6PRC - chains C and H of the 4 polymer chains in the assembly; structure by X-ray diffraction, 2.30 A resolution.

Chain C:
Name: Photosynthetic reaction center
Source organism: Blastochloris viridis
UniProtKB: P07173 (CYCR_RHOVI); residues 1-336 here correspond to UniProt positions 21-356 (UniProt number = residue number + 20)
Sequence (336 residues; row label = number of the first residue in the row):
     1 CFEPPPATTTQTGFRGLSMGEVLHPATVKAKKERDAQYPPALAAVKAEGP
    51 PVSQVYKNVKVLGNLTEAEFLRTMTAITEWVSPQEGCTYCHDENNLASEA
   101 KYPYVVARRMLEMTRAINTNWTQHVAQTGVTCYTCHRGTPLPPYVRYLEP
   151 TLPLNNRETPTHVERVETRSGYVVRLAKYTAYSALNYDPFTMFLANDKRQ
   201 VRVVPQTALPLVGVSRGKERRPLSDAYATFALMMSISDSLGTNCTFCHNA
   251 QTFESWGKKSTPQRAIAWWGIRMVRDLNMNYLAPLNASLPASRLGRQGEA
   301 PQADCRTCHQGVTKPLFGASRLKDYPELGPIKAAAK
Not modelled in the structure: 333-336
Covalent attachments: heme (HEM) linked to Cys-87, Cys-90, Cys-132, Cys-135, Cys-244, Cys-247, Cys-305, Cys-308
Metal / ion sites: heme Fe (4 sites), coordinated by Met-74, His-91, Met-110, His-124, His-136, Met-233, His-248, His-309
Small-molecule neighbours:
  - heme (HEM), molecule 1: Tyr-56, Lys-57, Asn-58, Val-59, Lys-60, Val-61, Leu-62, Phe-70, Leu-71, Met-74, Thr-75, Ile-77, Thr-78, Ser-82, Gly-86, His-91, Leu-96, Ala-97, Pro-103, Tyr-104, Ala-107, Arg-108, Leu-111
  - heme (HEM), molecule 2: Ile-77, Val-81, Tyr-89, Tyr-102, Pro-103, Val-106, Ala-107, Met-110, Leu-111, Met-113, Thr-114, Val-130, Thr-131, His-136, Pro-140, Leu-141, Pro-142, Val-145, Leu-277, Leu-282, Leu-289, Arg-293, Pro-301, Gln-302, Thr-307, Leu-328
  - heme (HEM), molecule 3: Ile-117, His-124, Val-125, Ala-126, Thr-128, Gly-129, Val-130, Thr-134, Leu-194, Ile-236, Leu-240, Phe-246, Gln-263, Ile-266, Ala-267, Gly-270, Ile-271, Met-273, Val-274, Leu-277, Asp-304, His-309, Thr-313, Lys-314, Pro-315, Gly-318
  - heme (HEM), molecule 4: Val-201, Arg-202, Val-203, Val-204, Gln-206, Thr-229, Phe-230, Met-233, Met-234, Ile-236, Ser-237, Leu-240, Thr-242, Asn-243, Phe-246, His-248, Phe-253, Glu-254, Trp-256, Gln-263, Arg-264, Ala-267, Trp-268, Ile-271, Arg-272

Chain H:
Name: Photosynthetic reaction center
Source organism: Blastochloris viridis
UniProtKB: P06008 (RCEH_RHOVI); numbering as in UniProt (aligned over 2-258)
Sequence (258 residues; numbered 1 to 258; the number before each row is that of its first residue):
     1 MYHGALAQHLDIAQLVWYAQWLVIWTVVLLYLRREDRREGYPLVEPLGLV
    51 KLAPEDGQVYELPYPKTFVLPHGGTVTVPRRRPETRELKLAQTDGFEGAP
   101 LQPTGNPLVDAVGPASYAERAEVVDATVDGKAKIVPLRVATDFSIAEGDV
   151 DPRGLPVVAADGVEAGTVTDLWVDRSEHYFRYLELSVAGSARTALIPLGF
   201 CDVKKDKIVVTSILSEQFANVPRLQSRDQITLREEDKVSAYYAGGLLYAT
   251 PERAESLL
Modified residues: Met-1 (n-formylmethionine; FME)

Interface between chain C and chain H:
Contacting residue pairs (14):
  Thr-207(C) / Tyr-2(H)
  Leu-209(C) / Tyr-2(H)
  Leu-209(C) / His-3(H)
  Leu-209(C) / Ala-5(H)  hydrophobic
  Pro-210(C) / Tyr-2(H)
  Pro-210(C) / His-3(H)  hydrogen bond (backbone-backbone)
  Leu-211(C) / Met-1(H)
  Leu-211(C) / Tyr-2(H)
  Leu-211(C) / His-3(H)
  Val-212(C) / Met-1(H)  hydrogen bond (backbone-backbone)
  Val-212(C) / Tyr-2(H)
  Val-212(C) / His-3(H)
  Ser-215(C) / His-3(H)
  Arg-216(C) / His-3(H)  hydrogen bond
Interface residues without a listed pair, chain C (8 interface residues in all): Gly-213
Interface residues without a listed pair, chain H (5 interface residues in all): Asp-11

In short:
8 residues of chain C and 5 residues of chain H are in contact, with 3 hydrogen bonds. Polar pairs include
Arg-216(C)/His-3(H), Pro-210(C)/His-3(H) and Val-212(C)/Met-1(H). Heme is covalently linked to Cys-87(C),
Cys-135(C), Cys-244(C) and Cys-305(C). Met-74(C) and His-91(C) form the heme Fe site.
Here chain C is Photosynthetic reaction center and chain H is Photosynthetic reaction center, both from
Blastochloris viridis. Entry 6PRC (Photosynthetic reaction center from rhodopseudomonas viridis (dg-420314
(triazine) complex)) was determined by X-ray diffraction (same publication as 5PRC and 7PRC).
